PDB entry 8UOQ | electron microscopy, 3.80 A resolution | chains 0 and 1 of the 30 polymer chains in the assembly

== Chain 0 ==
Protein: General transcription and DNA repair factor IIH helicase subunit XPD/RAD3
From: Saccharomyces cerevisiae
Notes: EC 5.6.2.3
UniProt: P06839 (RAD3_YEAST); numbering as in UniProt (aligned over 1-778)
Amino-acid sequence (778 residues; each row starts with the number of its first residue):
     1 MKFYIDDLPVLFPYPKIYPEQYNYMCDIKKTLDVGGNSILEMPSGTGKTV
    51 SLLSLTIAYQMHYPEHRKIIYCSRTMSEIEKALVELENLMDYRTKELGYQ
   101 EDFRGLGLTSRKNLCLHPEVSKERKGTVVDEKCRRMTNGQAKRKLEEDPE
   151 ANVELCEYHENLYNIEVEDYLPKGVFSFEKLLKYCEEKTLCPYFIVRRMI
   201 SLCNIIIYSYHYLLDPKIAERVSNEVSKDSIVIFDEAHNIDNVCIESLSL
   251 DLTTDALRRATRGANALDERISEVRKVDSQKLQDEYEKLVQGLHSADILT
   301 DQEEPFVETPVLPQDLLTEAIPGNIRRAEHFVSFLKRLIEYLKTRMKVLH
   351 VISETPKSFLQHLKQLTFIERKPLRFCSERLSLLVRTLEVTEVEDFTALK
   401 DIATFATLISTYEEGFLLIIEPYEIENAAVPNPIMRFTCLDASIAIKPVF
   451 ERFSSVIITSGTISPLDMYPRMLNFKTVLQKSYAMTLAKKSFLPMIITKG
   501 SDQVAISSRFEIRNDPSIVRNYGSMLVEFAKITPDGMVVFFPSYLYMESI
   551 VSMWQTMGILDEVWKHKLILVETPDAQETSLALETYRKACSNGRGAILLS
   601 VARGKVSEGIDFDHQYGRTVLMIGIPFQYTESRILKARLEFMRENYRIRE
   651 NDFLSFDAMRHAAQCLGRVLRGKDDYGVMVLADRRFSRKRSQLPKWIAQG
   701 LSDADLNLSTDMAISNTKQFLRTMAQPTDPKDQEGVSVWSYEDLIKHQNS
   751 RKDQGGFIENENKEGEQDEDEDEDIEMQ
Disordered / not traced: 753-778
UniProt features mapped onto this chain:
  - motif: Asp235 to His238 (DEAH box)
  - binding site (ATP): Met42 to Thr49
  - binding site ([4Fe-4S] cluster): Cys115, Cys133, Cys156, Cys191
  - mutagenesis: Lys48 (K48R/A: Loss of ATPase and DNA helicase activities but not ssDNA-binding or ATP-binding, impaired removal of pyrimidine dimers. Loss of RNA:DNA helicase. Extremely UV-sensitive), Arg111 (R111H: Intermediate level of UV-sensitivity), Cys115 (C115S: Extremely UV-sensitive), Glu236 (E236K: In rad3-1; abnormal sensitivity to UV irradiation, defective excision of damaged DNA bases ...), Gly461 (G461R: In rad3-2; abnormal sensitivity to UV irradiation, defective excision of damaged DNA bases)
Small-molecule neighbours: 4Fe-4S cluster (SF4): Arg111, Leu114, Cys115, Leu116, His117, Val120, Cys133, Met136, Thr137, Cys156, Tyr158, His159, Cys191, Tyr193, Phe194

== Chain 1 ==
Protein: General transcription and DNA repair factor IIH subunit TFB1
From: Saccharomyces cerevisiae
UniProt: P32776 (TFB1_YEAST); residues 1-642 here = UniProt positions 1-642
Amino-acid sequence (642 residues; numbered 1 to 642; the number before each row is that of its first residue):
     1 MSHSGAAIFEKVSGIIAINEDVSPAELTWRSTDGDKVHTVVLSTIDKLQA
    51 TPASSEKMMLRLIGKVDESKKRKDNEGNEVVPKPQRHMFSFNNRTVMDNI
   101 KMTLQQIISRYKDADIYEEKRRREESAQHTETPMSSSSVTAGTPTPHLDT
   151 PQLNNGAPLINTAKLDDSLSKEKLLTNLKLQQSLLKGNKVLMKVFQETVI
   201 NAGLPPSEFWSTRIPLLRAFALSTSQKVGPYNVLSTIKPVASSENKVNVN
   251 LSREKILNIFENYPIVKKAYTDNVPKNFKEPEFWARFFSSKLFRKLRGEK
   301 IMQNDRGDVIIDRYLTLDQEFDRKDDDMLLHPVKKIIDLDGNIQDDPVVR
   351 GNRPDFTMQPGVDINGNSDGTVDILKGMNRLSEKMIMALKNEYSRTNLQN
   401 KSNITNDEEDEDNDERNELKIDDLNESYKTNYAIIHLKRNAHEKTTDNDA
   451 KSSADSIKNADLKVSNQQMLQQLSLVMDNLINKLDLNQVVPNNEVSNKIN
   501 KRVITAIKINAKQAKHNNVNSALGSFVDNTSQANELEVKSTLPIDLLESC
   551 RMLHTTCCEFLKHFYIHFQSGEQKQASTVKKLYNHLKDCIEKLNELFQDV
   601 LNGDGESMSNTCTAYLKPVLNSITLATHKYDEYFNEYNNNSN
Disordered / not traced: 1-166, 241-244, 394-412, 447-461, 518-535, 640-642
UniProt features mapped onto this chain:
  - modified residue: Thr150 (Phosphothreonine)

== Chain 0 / chain 1 interface ==
Pairs across the interface (85; chain 0 residue first):
  Tyr14(0) with Ile421(1), hydrogen bond (side chain-backbone); Leu424(1), hydrophobic; Asn425(1)
  Pro15(0) with Leu424(1)
  Lys16(0) with Leu424(1)
  Tyr18(0) with Asp423(1), hydrogen bond; Leu424(1)
  Thr75(0) with Asn342(1)
  Met76(0) with Lys335(1); Gly341(1); Asn342(1); Asp345(1), hydrogen bond (backbone-side chain)
  Ser77(0) with Asn342(1)
  Glu80(0) with Lys335(1), salt bridge
  Val84(0) with Arg416(1)
  Asn88(0) with Arg416(1), hydrogen bond
  Asp91(0) with Arg416(1), salt bridge
  Thr109(0) with Asp345(1), hydrogen bond
  Ser110(0) with Gln344(1), hydrogen bond (side chain-backbone); Asp345(1)
  Lys112(0) with Gln344(1)
  Asn113(0) with Gly341(1); Gln344(1), hydrogen bond (side chain-backbone); Asp345(1)
  Arg124(0) with Gln344(1), hydrogen bond (backbone-side chain)
  Gly126(0) with Gln344(1); Pro347(1)
  Thr127(0) with Val348(1)
  Phe178(0) with Lys335(1)
  Glu179(0) with Glu415(1)
  His211(0) with Asp346(1); Val349(1)
  Tyr212(0) with Asp345(1)
  Ile218(0) with Asp346(1)
  Glu246(0) with Gly351(1)
  Ser249(0) with Asn352(1)
  Leu250(0) with Arg350(1); Asn352(1)
  Asp251(0) with Asn352(1); Arg353(1), salt bridge
  Thr397(0) with Arg350(1), hydrogen bond
  Asp401(0) with Arg350(1), salt bridge
  Glu424(0) with Arg353(1), hydrogen bond (backbone-side chain)
  Asn427(0) with Phe356(1); Ile364(1)
  Ile434(0) with Arg353(1)
  Arg436(0) with Arg353(1)
  Ser543(0) with Thr357(1); Met358(1)
  Tyr544(0) with Thr357(1); Met358(1)
  Leu545(0) with Phe356(1); Thr357(1), hydrogen bond (backbone-backbone); Gln359(1)
  Glu548(0) with Pro360(1); Gly361(1), hydrogen bond (side chain-backbone)
  Ser552(0) with Asp369(1), hydrogen bond; Thr371(1)
  Gln555(0) with Gly298(1); Ile374(1)
  Asp561(0) with Gly298(1)
  Trp564(0) with Asn232(1); Ser235(1); Met378(1), hydrophobic
  Ile569(0) with Met378(1)
  Leu570(0) with Asn379(1)
  Val571(0) with Leu375(1), hydrophobic
  Pro574(0) with Pro360(1), hydrophobic
  Ala576(0) with Leu339(1), hydrophobic; Asp340(1); Ile343(1), hydrophobic
  Gln577(0) with Asp340(1), hydrogen bond (backbone-side chain)
  Thr579(0) with Leu339(1)
  Ser580(0) with Asp338(1), hydrogen bond; Leu339(1), hydrogen bond (side chain-backbone); Asp340(1), hydrogen bond (side chain-backbone)
  Leu581(0) with Val333(1), hydrophobic
  Leu583(0) with Ile337(1), hydrophobic
  Glu584(0) with Lys334(1); Ile337(1)
  Thr585(0) with Glu383(1)
  Val601(0) with Met358(1), hydrophobic
  Gln628(0) with Asp355(1)
  Tyr629(0) with Asp355(1)
  Asp674(0) with Asp423(1)
Also at the interface, not in a pair above, chain 0 (70 interface residues in all): Lys81, Glu87, Asp130, Lys400, Ala428, Ala429, Pro542, Leu568, Arg587, Lys588, Lys605, Ile610, Val738
Also at the interface, not in a pair above, chain 1 (52 interface residues in all): Glu299, Leu330, Ile336, Val372, Leu381, Ser382, Ile386, Leu419

== Overview ==
70 residues of chain 0 face 52 of chain 1 across their interface; the contacts include 17 hydrogen bonds and 4
salt bridges. Among the polar pairs are Glu80(0)-Lys335(1), Asp91(0)-Arg416(1) and Asp251(0)-Arg353(1). Bound
to chain 0: 4Fe-4S cluster.
Here chain 0 is General transcription and DNA repair factor IIH helicase subunit XPD/RAD3 and chain 1 is
General transcription and DNA repair factor IIH subunit TFB1, both from Saccharomyces cerevisiae. Entry 8UOQ
(Composite map of PIC_delta_TFIIK form2) was determined by electron microscopy (same publication as 8UOT).
